6ESI - chains B and J of the 10 polymer chains in the assembly; structure by electron microscopy, 6.30 A resolution (low resolution: residue-level contacts below are approximate; hydrogen-bond / salt-bridge calls are withheld).

# Chain B
Name: Histone H4
Source organism: Xenopus laevis
UniProtKB: P62799 (H4_XENLA); residues 1-102 here correspond to UniProt positions 2-103 (UniProt number = residue number + 1)
Sequence (102 residues; each row starts with the number of its first residue):
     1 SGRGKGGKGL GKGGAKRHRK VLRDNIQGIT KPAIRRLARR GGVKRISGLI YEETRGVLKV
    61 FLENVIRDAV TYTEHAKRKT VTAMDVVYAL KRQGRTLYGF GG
Unresolved in the structure: 1-24
UniProt features mapped onto this chain:
  - DNA-binding region: Lys16 to Lys20
  - modified residue: Ser1 (N-acetylserine), Arg3 (Asymmetric dimethylarginine), Lys5 (N6-(2-hydroxyisobutyryl)lysine), Lys8 (N6-(2-hydroxyisobutyryl)lysine), Lys12 (N6-(2-hydroxyisobutyryl)lysine), Lys16 (N6-(2-hydroxyisobutyryl)lysine), Lys20 (N6,N6,N6-trimethyllysine), Lys31 (N6-(2-hydroxyisobutyryl)lysine), Lys44 (N6-(2-hydroxyisobutyryl)lysine), Ser47 (Phosphoserine), Tyr51 (Phosphotyrosine), Lys59 (N6-(2-hydroxyisobutyryl)lysine), Lys77 (N6-(2-hydroxyisobutyryl)lysine), Lys79 (N6-(2-hydroxyisobutyryl)lysine), Tyr88 (Phosphotyrosine), Lys91 (N6-(2-hydroxyisobutyryl)lysine)
  - cross-link (Glycyl lysine isopeptide (Lys-Gly)): Lys31 (interchain with G-Cter in UFM1), Lys91 (interchain with G-Cter in ubiquitin)

# Chain J
Molecule: 147-nt DNA strand
Source organism: synthetic construct
Sequence (147 nucleotides; row label = number of the first residue in the row; numbers below 1 keep their minus sign (DC-73 is residue -73)):
   -73 CTGGAGAATC CCGGTGCCGA GGCCGCTCAA TTGGTCGTAG ACAGCTCTAG CACCGCTTAA
   -13 ACGCACGTAC GCGCTGTCCC CCGCGTTTTA ACCGCCAAGG GGATTACTCC CTAGTCTCCA
    47 GGCACGTGTC AGATATATAC ATCCTGT
Unresolved in the structure: 60-73

# Chain B / chain J interface
Residue-residue contacts (13):
  Arg35(B) - DG9(J)
  Arg39(B) - DG9(J)
  Arg45(B) - DC8(J)
  Arg45(B) - DG9(J)
  Ile46(B) - DC7(J)
  Ile46(B) - DC8(J)
  Ser47(B) - DC7(J)
  Gly48(B) - DC7(J)
  Tyr51(B) - DC8(J)
  Arg78(B) - DA29(J)
  Lys79(B) - DG28(J)
  Thr80(B) - DG28(J)
  Thr80(B) - DA29(J)

# Overview
10 residues of chain B face 5 of chain J across their interface. UniProt lists a DNA-binding region on chain
B.
Here chain B is Histone H4 (Xenopus laevis) and chain J is a 147-nt DNA strand (synthetic construct). Entry
6ESI (Nucleosome breathing : Class 4) was determined by electron microscopy (same publication as 6ESF, 6ESG
and 6ESH).
